2PVE - chain A; structure by X-ray diffraction, 0.79 A resolution.

# Chain A
Name: Rubredoxin
From: Clostridium pasteurianum
Reference sequence: P00268 (RUBR_CLOPA); numbering as in UniProt (aligned over 1-54)
Chain sequence (54 residues; numbered 1 to 54; the number before each row is that of its first residue):
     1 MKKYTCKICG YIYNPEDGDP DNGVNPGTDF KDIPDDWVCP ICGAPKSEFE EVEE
Not modelled in the structure: 53-54
Construct notes: engineered mutation Lys-7 (Thr in P00268), Ile-8 (Val in P00268), Ile-41 (Leu in P00268), Ala-44 (Val in P00268), Pro-45 (Gly in P00268), Ser-47 (Asp in P00268), Glu-48 (Gln in P00268)
Metal / ion sites: Zn2+: Cys-6, Cys-9, Cys-39, Cys-42
UniProt features mapped onto this chain:
  - binding site (Fe cation): Cys-6, Cys-9, Cys-39, Cys-42
  - modified residue: Met-1 (N-formylmethionine)
Reported in the primary citation:
  - contacts within the chain: Asp-35/Lys-46, Lys-7/Glu-50
  - contacts within the chain: Phe-30/Lys-46 (hydrogen bond), Ile-33/Lys-46 (hydrogen bond) (proposed by the authors, not directly observed)
  - Zn2+ coordination: Cys-6 (proposed by the authors, not directly observed)

# Overview
Cys-6, Cys-9, Cys-39 and Cys-42 coordinate Zn2+. Curated annotation (UniProt) lists 4 Fe cation-binding
residues. From the paper: Zn2+ coordination by Cys-6; contacts within the chain involving Asp-35, Lys-46 and
Glu-50 among others.
Chain A is Rubredoxin (Clostridium pasteurianum); the structure, NMR and X-ray Analysis of Structural
Additivity in Metal Binding Site-Swapped Hybrids of Rubredoxin, was determined by X-ray diffraction (same
publication as 2PVX).
